Entry 3M9B (X-ray diffraction, 3.94 A resolution); this record covers chains E and F of the 6 polymer chains in the assembly.

== Chain E (and F) ==
Protein: Proteasome-associated ATPase
Organism: Mycobacterium tuberculosis
Notes: fragment: Coil Coil inter domain (UNP residues: 1-234); chain F of this document is another copy of the same molecule, construct and numbering; everything in this record applies to it too
Reference sequence: P63345 (MPA_MYCTU); numbering as in UniProt (aligned over 1-234)
Chain sequence (251 residues; numbered 1 to 251; the number before each row is that of its first residue):
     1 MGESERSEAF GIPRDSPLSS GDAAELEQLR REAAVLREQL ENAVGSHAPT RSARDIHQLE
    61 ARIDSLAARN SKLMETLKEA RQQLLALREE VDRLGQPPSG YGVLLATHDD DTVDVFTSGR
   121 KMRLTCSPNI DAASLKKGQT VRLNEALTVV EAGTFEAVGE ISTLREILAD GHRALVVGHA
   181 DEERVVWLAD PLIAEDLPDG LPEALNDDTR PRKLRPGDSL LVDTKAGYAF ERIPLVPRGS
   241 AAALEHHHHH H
Unresolved in the structure: 1-51, 238-251
Construct notes: expression tag (235-251)

== How chain E and chain F interact ==
Pairs across the interface (48):
  Leu59(E) with Leu59(F), hydrophobic
  Arg62(E) with Ile63(F)
  Asn70(E) with Arg69(F); Asn70(F), hydrogen bond
  Leu77(E) with Thr76(F); Leu77(F)
  Gln83(E) with Leu84(F)
  Leu84(E) with Gln83(F); Leu84(F)
  Leu87(E) with Leu87(F), hydrophobic
  Arg88(E) with Gln83(F); Leu87(F)
  Glu90(E) with Pro128(F)
  Val91(E) with Val91(F), hydrophobic
  Leu94(E) with Thr125(F); Cys126(F); Ser127(F); Pro128(F); Thr148(F)
  Pro98(E) with Arg123(F); Leu124(F), hydrophobic
  Ser99(E) with Met122(F); Arg123(F), hydrogen bond (backbone-backbone)
  Tyr101(E) with His108(F); Asp114(F), hydrogen bond; Lys121(F); Arg123(F)
  Ser118(E) with Arg120(F)
  Arg142(E) with Arg123(F)
  Glu151(E) with Arg123(F), salt bridge
  Glu156(E) with Lys121(F)
  Ala157(E) with Arg173(F), hydrogen bond (backbone-side chain); Val185(F)
  Val158(E) with Val185(F); Val186(F); Trp187(F)
  Gly159(E) with Arg184(F); Val185(F), hydrogen bond (backbone-backbone)
  Glu160(E) with Glu183(F)
  Ile161(E) with Glu183(F), hydrogen bond (backbone-backbone); Val185(F), hydrophobic
  His179(E) with Ala180(F); Asp181(F); Glu182(F)
  Glu231(E) with Arg173(F), salt bridge
  Pro234(E) with Glu166(F)
  Val236(E) with Arg165(F); Glu166(F)
Also at the interface, not in a pair above, chain E (39 interface residues in all): Ile56, Ile63, Leu66, Ala67, Arg69, Leu73, Met74, Ala80, Arg93, Gly100, Thr140, Leu221
Also at the interface, not in a pair above, chain F (44 interface residues in all): Ile56, Arg62, Leu66, Leu73, Met74, Ala80, Glu90, Leu94, Asp111, Leu175, Gly227

== Summary ==
The interface between chain E and chain F involves 39 residues on one side and 44 on the other; the contacts
include 6 hydrogen bonds and 2 salt bridges. Polar pairs include Glu151(E)-Arg123(F), Glu231(E)-Arg173(F) and
Asn70(E)-Asn70(F).
Both chains are Proteasome-associated ATPase (Mycobacterium tuberculosis). Entry 3M9B (Crystal structure of
the amino terminal coiled coil domain and the inter domain of the Mycobacterium ...) was determined by X-ray
diffraction (same publication as 3M91, 3M9D and 3M9H).
